8EH9 - chains A and J of the 8 polymer chains in the assembly; structure by electron microscopy, 3.90 A resolution.

Chain A:
Molecule: non-template DNA
Sequence (32 nucleotides; row label = number of the first residue in the row):
     1 GCGTCCTATC GATCTTCGGA AGAGATTCAG AG
Not modelled in the structure: 7-14, 32

Chain J:
Name: DNA-directed RNA polymerase subunit beta'
From: Escherichia coli
Notes: EC 2.7.7.6
UniProt: C3SIA2 (C3SIA2_ECOLX); numbering as in UniProt (aligned over 2-1407)
Sequence (1407 residues; each row starts with the number of its first residue):
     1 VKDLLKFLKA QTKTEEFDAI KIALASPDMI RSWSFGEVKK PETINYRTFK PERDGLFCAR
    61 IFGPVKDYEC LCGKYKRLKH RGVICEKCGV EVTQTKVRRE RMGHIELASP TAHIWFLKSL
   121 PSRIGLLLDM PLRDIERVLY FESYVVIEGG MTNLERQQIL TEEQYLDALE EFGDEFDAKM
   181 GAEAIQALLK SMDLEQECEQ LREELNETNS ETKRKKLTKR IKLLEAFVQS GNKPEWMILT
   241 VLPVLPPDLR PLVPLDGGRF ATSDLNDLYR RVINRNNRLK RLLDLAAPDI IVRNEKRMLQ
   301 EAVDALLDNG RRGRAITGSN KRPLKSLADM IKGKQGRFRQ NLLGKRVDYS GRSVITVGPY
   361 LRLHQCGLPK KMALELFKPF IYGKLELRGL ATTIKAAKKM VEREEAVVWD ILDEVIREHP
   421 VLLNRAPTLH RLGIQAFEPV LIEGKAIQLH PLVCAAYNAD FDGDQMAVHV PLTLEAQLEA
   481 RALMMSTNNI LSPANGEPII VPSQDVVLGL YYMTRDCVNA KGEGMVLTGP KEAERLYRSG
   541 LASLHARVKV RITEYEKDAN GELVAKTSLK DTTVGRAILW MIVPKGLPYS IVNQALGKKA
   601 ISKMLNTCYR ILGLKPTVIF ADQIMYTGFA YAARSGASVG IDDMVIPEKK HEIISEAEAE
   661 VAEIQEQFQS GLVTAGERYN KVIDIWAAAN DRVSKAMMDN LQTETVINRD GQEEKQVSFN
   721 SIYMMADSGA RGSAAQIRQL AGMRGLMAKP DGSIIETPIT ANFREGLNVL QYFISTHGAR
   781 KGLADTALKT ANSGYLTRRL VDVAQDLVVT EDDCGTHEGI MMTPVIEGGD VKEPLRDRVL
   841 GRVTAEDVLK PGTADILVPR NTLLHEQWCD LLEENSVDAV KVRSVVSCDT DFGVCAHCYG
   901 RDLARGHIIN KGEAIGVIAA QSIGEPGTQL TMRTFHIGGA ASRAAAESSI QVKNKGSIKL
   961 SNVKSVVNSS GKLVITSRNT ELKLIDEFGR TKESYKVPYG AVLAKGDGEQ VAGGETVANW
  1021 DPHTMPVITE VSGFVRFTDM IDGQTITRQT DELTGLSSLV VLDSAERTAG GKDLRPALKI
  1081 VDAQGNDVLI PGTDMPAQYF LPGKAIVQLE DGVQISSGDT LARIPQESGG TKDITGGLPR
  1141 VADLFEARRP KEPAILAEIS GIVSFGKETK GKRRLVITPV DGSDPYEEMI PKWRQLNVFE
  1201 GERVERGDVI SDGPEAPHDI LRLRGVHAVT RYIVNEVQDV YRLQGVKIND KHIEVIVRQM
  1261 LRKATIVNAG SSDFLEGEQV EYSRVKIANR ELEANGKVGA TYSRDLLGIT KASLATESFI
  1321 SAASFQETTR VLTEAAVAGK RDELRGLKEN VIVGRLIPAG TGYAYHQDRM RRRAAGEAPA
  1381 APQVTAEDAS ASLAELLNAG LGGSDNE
Not modelled in the structure: 1-15, 1374-1407
Sequence notes: expression tag (1)
Bound ions: Zn2+ site 1: Cys70, Cys72, Cys85, Cys88; Mg2+: Asp460 (shared with 2 residues of chain R); Zn2+ site 2: Cys814, Cys888, Cys895, Cys898

Chain A / chain J interface:
Residue-residue contacts (15; chain A residue first):
  DG3(A) with Arg47(J), salt bridge to the phosphate
  DC6(A) with Asn274(J), base contact; Arg278(J), sugar contact
  DT15(A) with Lys321(J), phosphate contact
  DA21(A) with Arg1148(J), hydrogen bond to the phosphate
  DG22(A) with Glu1146(J), sugar contact; Arg1148(J), salt bridge to the phosphate
  DA23(A) with Lys1311(J), salt bridge to the phosphate
  DG24(A) with Leu120(J), sugar contact; Pro121(J), sugar contact
  DA25(A) with Leu120(J), phosphate contact; Pro121(J), phosphate contact
  DT26(A) with Arg133(J), salt bridge to the phosphate
  DA31(A) with Lys1170(J), phosphate contact; Gly1171(J), hydrogen bond to the phosphate
Also at the interface, not in a pair above, chain J (16 interface residues in all): Ser122, Pro131, Lys219, Arg270

Overview:
The interface between chain A and chain J involves 10 residues on one side and 16 on the other; the contacts
include 2 hydrogen bonds and 4 salt bridges. Among the polar pairs are DA21(A)-Arg1148(J), DA31(A)-Gly1171(J)
and DG3(A)-Arg47(J).
Chain A is non-template DNA and chain J is DNA-directed RNA polymerase subunit beta' (Escherichia coli); the
structure, Cryo-EM structure of his-elemental paused elongation complex with a folded TL and a rotated RH-FL
(2), was determined by electron microscopy together with 8EG7, 8EG8, 8EGB, 8EH8, 8EHA, 8EHF and 8EHI from the
same study.
